Entry 1P73 (X-ray diffraction, 2.70 A resolution); this record covers chains A and B.

Chain A (and B):
Name: Thymidine kinase
From: Equid herpesvirus 4
Notes: EC 2.7.1.21; chain B of this document is another copy of the same molecule, construct and numbering; everything in this record applies to it too
UniProt: P24425 (KITH_EHV4); numbering as in UniProt (aligned over 23-352)
Amino-acid sequence (334 residues; row label = number of the first residue in the row):
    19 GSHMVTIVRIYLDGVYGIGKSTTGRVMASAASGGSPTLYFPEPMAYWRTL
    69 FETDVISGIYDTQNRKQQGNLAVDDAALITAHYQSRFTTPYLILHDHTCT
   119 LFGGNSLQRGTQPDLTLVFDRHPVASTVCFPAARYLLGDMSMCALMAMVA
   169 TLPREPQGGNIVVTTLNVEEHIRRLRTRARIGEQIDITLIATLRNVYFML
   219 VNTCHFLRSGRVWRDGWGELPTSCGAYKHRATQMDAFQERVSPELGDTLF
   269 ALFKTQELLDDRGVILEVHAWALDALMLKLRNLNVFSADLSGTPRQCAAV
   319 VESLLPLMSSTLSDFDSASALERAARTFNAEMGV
Not modelled in the structure: 19-21, 48-52, 85-90 (chain B: 19-21, 242-243)
Sequence notes: cloning artifact (19-22)
Small-molecule neighbours: TP4A (4TA; P1-(5'-adenosyl)P4-(5'-(2'-deoxy-thymidyl))tetraphosphate): Val33, Tyr34, Gly35, Ile36, Gly37, Lys38, Ser39, Thr40, Glu60, Met62, Trp65, Ile74, Ile77, Gln102, Phe105, Tyr109, Arg139, Ala143, Ser144, Phe148, Arg191, Arg192, Arg196, Leu308, Gly310, Thr311, Pro312, Cys315
Swiss-Prot annotation at these positions:
  - active site: Glu60 (Proton acceptor)
  - binding site (ATP): Gly32 to Ser39, Arg192
  - binding site (substrate): Tyr78, Gln102, Phe105, Phe148, Arg198
What the authors report for this chain:
  - catalytic residues: Arg139
  - binding site for TP4A: Lys38, Glu60, Phe105, Arg139, Phe148
  - conformationally variable residues: Glu60
  - specificity-determining residues: Phe105 (proposed by the authors, not directly observed)
  - catalytic residues: Glu60 (proposed by the authors, not directly observed)

Chain A / chain B interface:
Pairs across the interface - 58 pairs, chain A then chain B:
  Tyr64(A) - Met164(B)
  Phe69(A) - Cys161(B)  hydrophobic
  Phe69(A) - Leu276(B)  hydrophobic
  Phe69(A) - His287(B)
  Asp93(A) - Leu89(B)
  Asp93(A) - Ile97(B)
  Leu96(A) - Ile97(B)  hydrophobic
  Leu96(A) - His100(B)
  Leu96(A) - Tyr101(B)
  Leu96(A) - Arg104(B)
  Ile97(A) - Asp93(B)
  Ile97(A) - Leu96(B)  hydrophobic
  Ile97(A) - Ile97(B)  hydrophobic
  Ala99(A) - His100(B)
  His100(A) - Leu96(B)
  His100(A) - Ala99(B)
  Tyr101(A) - Leu96(B)
  Arg104(A) - Leu96(B)
  Arg104(A) - Cys161(B)
  Thr107(A) - Met164(B)
  Thr107(A) - Ala165(B)
  Leu110(A) - Ala168(B)
  Leu110(A) - Thr169(B)
  Ile111(A) - Val286(B)
  Ile111(A) - Trp289(B)  hydrophobic
  Leu112(A) - Trp289(B)  hydrophobic
  Asp114(A) - Ala293(B)
  Asp114(A) - Lys297(B)  salt bridge
  His115(A) - Trp289(B)
  Ser159(A) - Arg104(B)
  Cys161(A) - Phe69(B)  hydrophobic
  Cys161(A) - Arg104(B)  hydrogen bond
  Ala162(A) - His100(B)
  Met164(A) - Tyr64(B)
  Met164(A) - Thr107(B)
  Ala165(A) - Thr107(B)
  Thr169(A) - Leu110(B)
  Glu275(A) - Phe69(B)
  Leu276(A) - Phe69(B)  hydrophobic
  Leu284(A) - Glu349(B)
  Glu285(A) - Glu349(B)  hydrogen bond (backbone-side chain)
  Val286(A) - Ile111(B)
  Val286(A) - Glu349(B)  hydrogen bond (backbone-side chain)
  His287(A) - Phe69(B)
  Trp289(A) - Ile111(B)  hydrophobic
  Trp289(A) - Leu112(B)  hydrophobic
  Trp289(A) - His115(B)  hydrogen bond
  Trp289(A) - Ala342(B)
  Trp289(A) - Phe346(B)  hydrophobic
  Ala293(A) - Asp114(B)
  Lys297(A) - Asp114(B)  salt bridge
  Ala342(A) - Trp289(B)
  Thr345(A) - Glu285(B)
  Phe346(A) - Trp289(B)  hydrophobic
  Glu349(A) - Leu284(B)
  Glu349(A) - Glu285(B)  hydrogen bond (side chain-backbone)
  Glu349(A) - Val286(B)  hydrogen bond (side chain-backbone)
  Met350(A) - Val286(B)  hydrophobic
Interface residues without a listed pair, chain A (40 interface residues in all): Leu68, Ser103, Ala168, Ala290, Leu296
Interface residues without a listed pair, chain B (41 interface residues in all): Leu68, Ser103, Thr118, Ser159, Ala162, Glu275, Ala290, Thr345, Met350

In short:
The interface between chain A and chain B involves 40 residues on one side and 41 on the other, with 6
hydrogen bonds and 2 salt bridges. Among the polar pairs are Asp114(A)-Lys297(B), Cys161(A)-Arg104(B) and
Glu285(A)-Glu349(B). The paper reports catalytic residues Arg139(A) and Glu60(A); a binding site for TP4A at
Lys38(A), Glu60(A) and Phe105(A) among others.
Both chains are Thymidine kinase (Equid herpesvirus 4). Entry 1P73 (Crystal structure of EHV4-TK complexed
with TP4A) was determined by X-ray diffraction, deposited together with 1P6X, 1P72, 1P75 and 1P7C.
